9E76 - chains M and A of the 19 polymer chains in the assembly; structure by electron microscopy, 3.40 A resolution.

== Chain M ==
Molecule: V-type proton ATPase subunit e
Organism: Saccharomyces cerevisiae
UniProtKB: Q3E7B6 (VA0E_YEAST); numbering as in UniProt (aligned over 1-73)
Amino-acid sequence (73 residues; numbered 1 to 73; the number before each row is that of its first residue):
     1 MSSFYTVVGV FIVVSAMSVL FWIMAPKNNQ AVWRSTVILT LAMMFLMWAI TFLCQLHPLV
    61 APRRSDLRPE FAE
Disordered / not traced: 72-73

== Chain A ==
Molecule: V-type proton ATPase subunit a, vacuolar isoform
Organism: Saccharomyces cerevisiae
Notes: engineered mutation(s): C-terminal calmodulin binding peptide
UniProtKB: P32563 (VPH1_YEAST); residue numbers follow UniProt; this construct covers 1-840
Amino-acid sequence (840 residues; each row starts with the number of its first residue):
     1 MAEKEEAIFR SAEMALVQFY IPQEISRDSA YTLGQLGLVQ FRDLNSKVRA FQRTFVNEIR
    61 RLDNVERQYR YFYSLLKKHD IKLYEGDTDK YLDGSGELYV PPSGSVIDDY VRNASYLEER
   121 LIQMEDATDQ IEVQKNDLEQ YRFILQSGDE FFLKGDNTDS TSYMDEDMID ANGENIAAAI
   181 GASVNYVTGV IARDKVATLE QILWRVLRGN LFFKTVEIEQ PVYDVKTREY KHKNAFIVFS
   241 HGDLIIKRIR KIAESLDANL YDVDSSNEGR SQQLAKVNKN LSDLYTVLKT TSTTLESELY
   301 AIAKELDSWF QDVTREKAIF EILNKSNYDT NRKILIAEGW IPRDELATLQ ARLGEMIARL
   361 GIDVPSIIQV LDTNHTPPTF HRTNKFTAGF QSICDCYGIA QYREINAGLP TIVTFPFMFA
   421 IMFGDMGHGF LMTLAALSLV LNEKKINKMK RGEIFDMAFT GRYIILLMGV FSMYTGFLYN
   481 DIFSKTMTIF KSGWKWPDHW KKGESITATS VGTYPIGLDW AWHGTENALL FSNSYKMKLS
   541 ILMGFIHMTY SYFFSLANHL YFNSMIDIIG NFIPGLLFMQ GIFGYLSVCI VYKWAVDWVK
   601 DGKPAPGLLN MLINMFLSPG TIDDELYPHQ AKVQVFLLLM ALVCIPWLLL VKPLHFKFTH
   661 KKKSHEPLPS TEADASSEDL EAQQLISAMD ADDAEEEEVG SGSHGEDFGD IMIHQVIHTI
   721 EFCLNCVSHT ASYLRLWALS LAHAQLSSVL WTMTIQIAFG FRGFVGVFMT VALFAMWFAL
   781 TCAVLVLMEG TSAMLHSLRL HWVESMSKFF VGEGLPYEPF AFEYKDMEVA VASASSSASS
Disordered / not traced: 1-2, 155-183, 660-705, 828-840
Swiss-Prot annotation at these positions:
  - modified residue: Ala2 (N-acetylalanine)
  - mutagenesis: Asp425 (D425N: Reduces assembly of V-ATPase complexes and reduces ATPase activity of the assembled complexes), Lys538 (K538A: Reduces assembly of V-ATPase complexes), Lys593 (K593A: Reduces ATPase activity), Gln634 (Q634L: Reduces subunit stability), His729 (H729R: Reduces ATPase activity), Arg735 (R735L: Reduces subunit stability), Leu739 (L739S: Reduces ATPase activity), His743 (H743A/E/Y: Reduces ATPase activity), Leu746 (L746S: Reduces ATPase activity), Leu780 (L780S: Reduces assembly of V-ATPase complexes), Glu789 (E789A/D/H/Q: Abolishes ATPase activity and proton transport, but does not affect complex assembly), Leu800 (L800S: Reduces assembly of V-ATPase complexes), 4 further mutagenesis entries in UniProt

== Chain M / chain A interface ==
Contacting residue pairs (80; chain M residue first):
  Ser2(M) with Thr513(A)
  Asn29(M) with Glu6(A), hydrogen bond; Asn384(A)
  Gln30(M) with Glu6(A), hydrogen bond (backbone-side chain)
  Ala31(M) with Glu6(A), hydrogen bond (backbone-side chain); Ile8(A), hydrophobic
  Val32(M) with Thr387(A)
  Ser35(M) with Leu409(A)
  Thr36(M) with Ile412(A)
  Leu39(M) with Val413(A), hydrophobic; Thr414(A); Tyr550(A)
  Thr40(M) with Val413(A); Phe471(A)
  Met43(M) with Phe417(A), hydrophobic; Met418(A), hydrophobic; Met543(A), hydrophobic
  Met44(M) with Tyr474(A), hydrogen bond (backbone-side chain)
  Leu46(M) with Ile546(A), hydrophobic
  Met47(M) with Phe417(A), hydrophobic; Thr475(A); Leu478(A), hydrophobic; Leu539(A), hydrophobic
  Trp48(M) with Leu478(A); Pro515(A), hydrogen bond (side chain-backbone)
  Ile50(M) with Leu539(A), hydrophobic; Leu542(A), hydrophobic; Trp594(A), hydrophobic
  Thr51(M) with Gly517(A); Leu518(A); Tyr535(A), hydrogen bond
  Phe52(M) with Thr513(A); Tyr514(A)
  Leu53(M) with Trp594(A)
  Cys54(M) with Phe531(A); Tyr535(A), hydrophobic; Trp594(A)
  Gln55(M) with Thr513(A), hydrogen bond (backbone-side chain); Gly517(A), hydrogen bond (side chain-backbone); Leu518(A); Asp519(A), hydrogen bond (side chain-backbone); Phe531(A)
  Leu56(M) with Thr513(A)
  His57(M) with Trp594(A); Ala595(A); Val596(A); Asp597(A), salt bridge
  Pro58(M) with Trp494(A), hydrophobic
  Leu59(M) with Lys593(A); Ala605(A), hydrophobic
  Val60(M) with Trp494(A); Phe531(A), hydrophobic
  Ala61(M) with Trp494(A), hydrophobic; Ala508(A); Trp522(A); Asn527(A), hydrogen bond (backbone-side chain)
  Pro62(M) with Trp494(A); Trp496(A), hydrophobic; Thr507(A); Ala508(A), hydrogen bond (backbone-backbone); Trp522(A); Thr525(A); Asn527(A)
  Arg63(M) with Ile506(A); Thr507(A); Thr525(A); Glu526(A), salt bridge; Asn527(A), hydrogen bond (backbone-side chain)
  Arg64(M) with Trp496(A); Ser505(A); Ile506(A), hydrogen bond (backbone-backbone); His523(A)
  Ser65(M) with Gly503(A); Glu504(A); Ser505(A)
  Leu67(M) with Trp500(A), hydrogen bond (backbone-side chain)
  Arg68(M) with Trp500(A)
  Pro69(M) with Trp500(A); Lys502(A)
  Phe71(M) with Trp500(A), hydrophobic
Also at the interface, not in a pair above, chain M (35 interface residues in all): Phe4
Also at the interface, not in a pair above, chain A (56 interface residues in all): Phe386, Pro410, Ile421, Tyr479, Ile516, Gly524, Val591, Trp598

== In short ==
35 residues of chain M face 56 of chain A across their interface; the contacts include 14 hydrogen bonds and 2
salt bridges. Among the polar pairs are His57(M)-Asp597(A), Arg63(M)-Glu526(A) and Asn29(M)-Glu6(A). From
UniProt: 16 mutagenesis sites on chain A.
Here chain M is V-type proton ATPase subunit e and chain A is V-type proton ATPase subunit a, vacuolar
isoform, both from Saccharomyces cerevisiae. Entry 9E76 (Yeast V-ATPase Vo proton channel bound to nanobody
1WVA25) was determined by electron microscopy, deposited together with 9E7L and 9MJ4.
